5X7J - chains A and B; structure by X-ray diffraction, 1.84 A resolution.

# Chain A (and B)
Molecule: Thymidylate kinase
Source organism: Thermus thermophilus (strain HB8 / ATCC 27634 / DSM 579)
Notes: EC 2.7.4.9; chain B of this document is another copy of the same molecule, construct and numbering; everything in this record applies to it too
UniProt: Q5SHX3 (KTHY_THET8); residues 1-198 here = UniProt positions 1-198
Chain sequence (198 residues; each row starts with the number of its first residue):
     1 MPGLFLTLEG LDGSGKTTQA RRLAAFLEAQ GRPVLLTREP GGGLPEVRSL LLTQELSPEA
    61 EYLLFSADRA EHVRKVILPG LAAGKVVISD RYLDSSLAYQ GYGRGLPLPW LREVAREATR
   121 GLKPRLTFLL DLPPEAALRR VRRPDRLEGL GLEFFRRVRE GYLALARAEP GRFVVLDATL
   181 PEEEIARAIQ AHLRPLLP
Unresolved in the structure: 1, 51-53, 143-149 (chain B: 1)
UniProt features mapped onto this chain:
  - binding site (ATP): Gly-10 to Thr-17

# How chain A and chain B interact
Residue-residue contacts (45):
  Leu-44(A) with Thr-53(B); Leu-56(B), hydrophobic
  Glu-46(A) with Leu-50(B)
  Glu-55(A) with Glu-71(B); Lys-75(B), hydrogen bond (backbone-side chain)
  Leu-56(A) with Leu-44(B), hydrophobic; Glu-71(B)
  Ser-57(A) with Glu-71(B), hydrogen bond; Arg-74(B); Lys-75(B)
  Glu-59(A) with Arg-74(B), salt bridge
  Ala-60(A) with Ala-67(B); Glu-71(B)
  Leu-63(A) with Leu-63(B); Ser-66(B); Ala-67(B), hydrophobic; Ala-70(B), hydrophobic; Val-114(B), hydrophobic; Ala-118(B), hydrophobic
  Leu-64(A) with Leu-44(B), hydrophobic; Ala-67(B), hydrophobic
  Ser-66(A) with Leu-63(B)
  Ala-67(A) with Ala-60(B); Leu-63(B), hydrophobic; Leu-64(B), hydrophobic
  Glu-71(A) with Leu-56(B); Ser-57(B), hydrogen bond; Ala-60(B)
  Arg-74(A) with Ser-57(B); Glu-59(B), salt bridge
  Lys-75(A) with Glu-55(B), hydrogen bond (side chain-backbone); Ser-57(B)
  Pro-107(A) with Glu-117(B)
  Trp-110(A) with Glu-113(B), hydrogen bond (side chain-backbone); Val-114(B), hydrogen bond (side chain-backbone); Glu-117(B)
  Glu-113(A) with Trp-110(B), hydrogen bond (backbone-side chain); Glu-113(B)
  Val-114(A) with Leu-63(B), hydrophobic; Trp-110(B); Val-114(B), hydrophobic
  Arg-116(A) with Trp-110(B); Glu-113(B), salt bridge
  Glu-117(A) with Glu-59(B); Trp-110(B)
Interface residues without a listed pair, chain A (23 interface residues in all): Val-47, Ala-70, Ala-118
Interface residues without a listed pair, chain B (22 interface residues in all): Pro-107

# Overview
23 residues of chain A face 22 of chain B across their interface; the contacts include 7 hydrogen bonds and 3
salt bridges. Among the polar pairs are Glu-59(A)/Arg-74(B), Arg-116(A)/Glu-113(B) and Glu-55(A)/Lys-75(B).
UniProt lists 8 ATP-binding residues on chain A.
Both chains are Thymidylate kinase (Thermus thermophilus (strain HB8 / ATCC 27634 / DSM 579)). Entry 5X7J
(Crystal structure of thymidylate kinase from thermus thermophilus HB8) was determined by X-ray diffraction,
deposited together with 5ZAX, 5ZB0 and 5ZB4.
